Entry 1THV (X-ray diffraction, 1.75 A resolution); this record covers chain A.

Chain A:
Name: Thaumatin isoform A
From: Thaumatococcus daniellii
UniProt: P02883 (THM1_THADA); residue numbers follow UniProt; this construct covers 1-207
Sequence (207 residues; numbered 1 to 207; the number before each row is that of its first residue):
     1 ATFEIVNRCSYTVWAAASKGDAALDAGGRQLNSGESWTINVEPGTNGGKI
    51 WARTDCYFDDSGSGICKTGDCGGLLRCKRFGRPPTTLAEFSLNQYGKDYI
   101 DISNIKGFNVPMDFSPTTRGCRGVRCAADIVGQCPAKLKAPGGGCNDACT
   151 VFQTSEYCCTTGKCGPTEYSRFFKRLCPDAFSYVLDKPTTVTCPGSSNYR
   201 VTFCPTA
Construct notes: conflict Asp113 (Asn in P02883)
Disulfide bonds: Cys9-Cys204, Cys56-Cys66, Cys71-Cys77, Cys121-Cys193, Cys126-Cys177, Cys134-Cys145, Cys149-Cys158, Cys159-Cys164

Overview:
Chain A is Thaumatin isoform A (Thaumatococcus daniellii); the structure, The structures of three crystal
forms of the sweet protein thaumatin, was determined by X-ray diffraction (same publication as 1THU and 1THW).
